Entry 6BJS (electron microscopy, 5.50 A resolution (low resolution: residue-level contacts below are approximate; hydrogen-bond / salt-bridge calls are withheld)); this record covers chains G and I of the 8 polymer chains in the assembly.

# Chain G
Protein: DNA-directed RNA polymerase subunit alpha
Source organism: Escherichia coli (strain K12)
Notes: EC 2.7.7.6
UniProt: P0A7Z4 (RPOA_ECOLI); numbering as in UniProt (aligned over 1-234)
Chain sequence (239 residues; row label = number of the first residue in the row):
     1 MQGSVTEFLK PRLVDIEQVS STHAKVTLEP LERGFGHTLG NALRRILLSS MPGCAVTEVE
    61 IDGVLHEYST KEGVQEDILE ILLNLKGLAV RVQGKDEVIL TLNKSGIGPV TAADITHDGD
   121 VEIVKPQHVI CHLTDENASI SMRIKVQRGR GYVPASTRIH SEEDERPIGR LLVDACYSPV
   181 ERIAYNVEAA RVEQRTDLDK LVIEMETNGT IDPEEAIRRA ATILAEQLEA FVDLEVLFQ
Not modelled in the structure: 1-7, 160-165, 236-239
Construct notes: expression tag (235-239)
UniProt features mapped onto this chain:
  - region: Glu162 to Glu165 (Required for interaction with Crp at class II promoters)
  - mutagenesis: Arg45 (R45C: In rpoA112; temperature-sensitive, blocks RNA polymerase assembly), Glu162 to Glu165 (5-fold decrease in CRP-class II promoter-dependent transcription), Glu165 (E165K: 5-fold decrease in CRP-class II promoter-dependent transcription), Arg191 (R191C: In rpoA101; temperature-sensitive)

# Chain I
Protein: DNA-directed RNA polymerase subunit beta
Source organism: Escherichia coli (strain K12)
Notes: EC 2.7.7.6
UniProt: P0A8V2 (RPOB_ECOLI); residue numbers follow UniProt; this construct covers 1-1342
Chain sequence (1342 residues; row label = number of the first residue in the row):
     1 MVYSYTEKKR IRKDFGKRPQ VLDVPYLLSI QLDSFQKFIE QDPEGQYGLE AAFRSVFPIQ
    61 SYSGNSELQY VSYRLGEPVF DVQECQIRGV TYSAPLRVKL RLVIYEREAP EGTVKDIKEQ
   121 EVYMGEIPLM TDNGTFVING TERVIVSQLH RSPGVFFDSD KGKTHSSGKV LYNARIIPYR
   181 GSWLDFEFDP KDNLFVRIDR RRKLPATIIL RALNYTTEQI LDLFFEKVIF EIRDNKLQME
   241 LVPERLRGET ASFDIEANGK VYVEKGRRIT ARHIRQLEKD DVKLIEVPVE YIAGKVVAKD
   301 YIDESTGELI CAANMELSLD LLAKLSQSGH KRIETLFTND LDHGPYISET LRVDPTNDRL
   361 SALVEIYRMM RPGEPPTREA AESLFENLFF SEDRYDLSAV GRMKFNRSLL REEIEGSGIL
   421 SKDDIIDVMK KLIDIRNGKG EVDDIDHLGN RRIRSVGEMA ENQFRVGLVR VERAVKERLS
   481 LGDLDTLMPQ DMINAKPISA AVKEFFGSSQ LSQFMDQNNP LSEITHKRRI SALGPGGLTR
   541 ERAGFEVRDV HPTHYGRVCP IETPEGPNIG LINSLSVYAQ TNEYGFLETP YRKVTDGVVT
   601 DEIHYLSAIE EGNYVIAQAN SNLDEEGHFV EDLVTCRSKG ESSLFSRDQV DYMDVSTQQV
   661 VSVGASLIPF LEHDDANRAL MGANMQRQAV PTLRADKPLV GTGMERAVAV DSGVTAVAKR
   721 GGVVQYVDAS RIVIKVNEDE MYPGEAGIDI YNLTKYTRSN QNTCINQMPC VSLGEPVERG
   781 DVLADGPSTD LGELALGQNM RVAFMPWNGY NFEDSILVSE RVVQEDRFTT IHIQELACVS
   841 RDTKLGPEEI TADIPNVGEA ALSKLDESGI VYIGAEVTGG DILVGKVTPK GETQLTPEEK
   901 LLRAIFGEKA SDVKDSSLRV PNGVSGTVID VQVFTRDGVE KDKRALEIEE MQLKQAKKDL
   961 SEELQILEAG LFSRIRAVLV AGGVEAEKLD KLPRDRWLEL GLTDEEKQNQ LEQLAEQYDE
  1021 LKHEFEKKLE AKRRKITQGD DLAPGVLKIV KVYLAVKRRI QPGDKMAGRH GNKGVISKIN
  1081 PIEDMPYDEN GTPVDIVLNP LGVPSRMNIG QILETHLGMA AKGIGDKINA MLKQQQEVAK
  1141 LREFIQRAYD LGADVRQKVD LSTFSDEEVM RLAENLRKGM PIATPVFDGA KEAEIKELLK
  1201 LGDLPTSGQI RLYDGRTGEQ FERPVTVGYM YMLKLNHLVD DKMHARSTGS YSLVTQQPLG
  1261 GKAQFGGQRF GEMEVWALEA YGAAYTLQEM LTVKSDDVNG RTKMYKNIVD GNHQMEPGMP
  1321 ESFNVLLKEI RSLGINIELE DE
Not modelled in the structure: 1, 891-914, 1342
UniProt features mapped onto this chain:
  - modified residue (N6-acetyllysine): Lys1022, Lys1200
  - mutagenesis: Ile561 (I561S: Resistant to antibiotics salinamide A and B), Ile569 (I569S: Resistant to antibiotics salinamide A and B), Ala665 (A665E: Resistant to antibiotics salinamide A and B), Asp675 (D675A/G: Resistant to antibiotics salinamide A and B), Asn677 (N677H/K: Resistant to antibiotics salinamide A and B), Leu680 (L680M: Resistant to antibiotics salinamide A and B), Glu813 (E813K: Disrupts the enzyme's active center)

# Interface between chain G and chain I
Pairs across the interface (54):
  Asn41(G) - Gly1215(I)
  Asn41(G) - Arg1216(I)
  Asn41(G) - Thr1217(I)
  Asn41(G) - Gly1218(I)
  Arg44(G) - Tyr1087(I)
  Arg44(G) - Gly1091(I)
  Arg44(G) - Pro1093(I)
  Arg45(G) - Glu1083(I)
  Arg45(G) - Gly1215(I)
  Arg45(G) - Arg1216(I)
  Leu48(G) - Glu1083(I)
  Ser49(G) - Glu1083(I)
  Leu65(G) - Gly874(I)
  His66(G) - Ile929(I)
  Glu67(G) - Ala1055(I)
  Glu67(G) - Lys1057(I)
  Tyr68(G) - Tyr756(I)
  Tyr68(G) - Ile831(I)
  Tyr68(G) - Ala1055(I)
  Tyr68(G) - Lys1057(I)
  Thr70(G) - Lys755(I)
  Glu72(G) - Tyr726(I)
  Glu72(G) - Asp728(I)
  Gly73(G) - Asp728(I)
  Val74(G) - Asp728(I)
  Val74(G) - Ala729(I)
  Gln75(G) - Val727(I)
  Gln75(G) - Asp728(I)
  Gln75(G) - Ala729(I)
  Gln75(G) - Pro769(I)
  Glu76(G) - Ala729(I)
  Asp77(G) - Tyr756(I)
  Asp77(G) - Met768(I)
  Leu79(G) - Leu693(I)
  Glu80(G) - Arg694(I)
  Glu80(G) - Met768(I)
  Leu83(G) - Arg694(I)
  Lys86(G) - Asp826(I)
  Thr134(G) - Tyr726(I)
  Thr134(G) - Val727(I)
  Thr134(G) - Leu773(I)
  Tyr152(G) - Val823(I)
  Tyr152(G) - Gln824(I)
  Tyr152(G) - Asp826(I)
  Ile168(G) - Ile873(I)
  Ile168(G) - Gly874(I)
  Leu172(G) - Glu876(I)
  Asp174(G) - Arg1059(I)
  Glu181(G) - Arg821(I)
  Arg182(G) - Asn1090(I)
  Arg182(G) - Gly1091(I)
  Arg182(G) - Thr1092(I)
  Ala184(G) - Asn1090(I)
  Tyr185(G) - Tyr1087(I)
Also at the interface, not in a pair above, chain G (32 interface residues in all): Lys71, Pro154, Ile183
Also at the interface, not in a pair above, chain I (40 interface residues in all): Ser730, Glu820, Ala875, Val928, Ile1082, Glu1089, Asp1214

# Summary
The interface between chain G and chain I involves 32 residues on one side and 40 on the other. Curated
annotation (UniProt) lists 6 mutagenesis sites on chain G; 7 mutagenesis sites on chain I.
Here chain G is DNA-directed RNA polymerase subunit alpha and chain I is DNA-directed RNA polymerase subunit
beta, both from Escherichia coli (strain K12). Entry 6BJS (CryoEM structure of E.coli his pause elongation
complex without pause hairpin) was determined by electron microscopy together with 6ASX from the same study.
